8FJL - chains G and I of the 42 polymer chains in the assembly; structure by electron microscopy, 3.27 A resolution.

[Chain G (and I)]
Name: Major inner capsid protein VP3
From: Golden shiner reovirus
Notes: EC 3.6.4.13; chain I of this document is another copy of the same molecule, construct and numbering; everything in this record applies to it too
Reference sequence: Q8JU60 (CAPSD_AQRVC); residues 77-1214 here = UniProt positions 77-1214
Sequence (1138 residues; numbered 77 to 1214; the number before each row is that of its first residue):
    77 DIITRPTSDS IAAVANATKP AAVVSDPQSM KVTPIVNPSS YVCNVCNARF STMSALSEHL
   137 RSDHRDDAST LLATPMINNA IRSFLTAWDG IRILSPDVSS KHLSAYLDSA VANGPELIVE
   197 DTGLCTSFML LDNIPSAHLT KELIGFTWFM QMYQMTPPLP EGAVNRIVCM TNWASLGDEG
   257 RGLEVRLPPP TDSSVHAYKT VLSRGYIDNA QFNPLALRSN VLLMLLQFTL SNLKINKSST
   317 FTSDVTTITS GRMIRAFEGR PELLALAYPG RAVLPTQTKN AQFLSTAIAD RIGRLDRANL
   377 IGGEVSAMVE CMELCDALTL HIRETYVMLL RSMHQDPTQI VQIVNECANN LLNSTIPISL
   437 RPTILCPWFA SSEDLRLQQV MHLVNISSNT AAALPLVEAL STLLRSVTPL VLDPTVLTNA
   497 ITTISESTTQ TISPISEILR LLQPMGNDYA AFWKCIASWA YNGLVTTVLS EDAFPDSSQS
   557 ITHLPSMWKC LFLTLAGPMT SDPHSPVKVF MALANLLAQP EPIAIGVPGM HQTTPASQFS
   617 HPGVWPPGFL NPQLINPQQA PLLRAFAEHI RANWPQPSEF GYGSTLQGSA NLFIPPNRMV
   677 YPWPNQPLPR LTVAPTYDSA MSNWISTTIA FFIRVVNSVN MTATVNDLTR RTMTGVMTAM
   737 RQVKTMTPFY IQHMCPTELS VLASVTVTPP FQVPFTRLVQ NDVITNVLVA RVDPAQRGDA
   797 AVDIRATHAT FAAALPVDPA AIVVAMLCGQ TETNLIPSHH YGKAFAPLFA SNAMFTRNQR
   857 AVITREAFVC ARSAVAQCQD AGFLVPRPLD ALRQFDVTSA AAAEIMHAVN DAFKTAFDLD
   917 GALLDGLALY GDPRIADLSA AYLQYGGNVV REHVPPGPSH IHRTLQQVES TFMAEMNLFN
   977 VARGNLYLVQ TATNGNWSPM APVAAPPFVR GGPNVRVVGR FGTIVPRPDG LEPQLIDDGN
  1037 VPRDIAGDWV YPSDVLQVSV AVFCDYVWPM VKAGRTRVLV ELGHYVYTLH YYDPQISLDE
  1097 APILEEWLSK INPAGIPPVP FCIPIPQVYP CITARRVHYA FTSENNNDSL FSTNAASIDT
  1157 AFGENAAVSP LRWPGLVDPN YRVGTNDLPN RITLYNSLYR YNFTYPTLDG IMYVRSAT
Unresolved in the structure: 77-115, 1214 (chain I: 77-115, 142-174, 1214)
Swiss-Prot annotation at these positions:
  - zinc finger: Tyr117 to His140 (C2H2-type)
Ion coordination: Zn2+: Cys119, Cys122, His135, His140

[Interface between chain G and chain I]
Pairs across the interface (42; chain G residue first):
  Arg137(G) - Asn120(I)  hydrogen bond (side chain-backbone)
  Arg141(G) - Arg141(I)  hydrogen bond (side chain-backbone)
  Arg158(G) - Arg141(I)
  Leu161(G) - Leu136(I)
  Leu161(G) - Arg137(I)
  Trp164(G) - Arg137(I)  hydrogen bond (backbone-side chain)
  Asp165(G) - Arg137(I)  salt bridge
  Asp165(G) - Arg141(I)  salt bridge
  Arg168(G) - Arg137(I)
  Thr505(G) - Glu502(I)
  Thr505(G) - Ser503(I)
  Thr505(G) - Thr504(I)  hydrogen bond (backbone-backbone)
  Thr505(G) - Thr505(I)
  Gln506(G) - Glu502(I)  hydrogen bond (side chain-backbone)
  Gln506(G) - Ser503(I)
  Thr507(G) - Ile500(I)
  Thr507(G) - Ser501(I)
  Thr507(G) - Glu502(I)  hydrogen bond (side chain-backbone)
  Thr507(G) - Thr504(I)
  Ile508(G) - Thr499(I)
  Ile508(G) - Ser501(I)
  Ser553(G) - Lys740(I)  hydrogen bond (backbone-side chain)
  Ser554(G) - Lys740(I)
  Gln555(G) - Lys740(I)  hydrogen bond (backbone-side chain)
  Thr558(G) - Gln738(I)
  Asn591(G) - Lys740(I)  hydrogen bond (backbone-side chain)
  Ala594(G) - Tyr693(I)
  Gln595(G) - Tyr693(I)
  Pro604(G) - Leu687(I)
  Gly605(G) - Leu687(I)
  Gly605(G) - Thr688(I)  hydrogen bond (backbone-side chain)
  His607(G) - Thr688(I)
  His607(G) - Ala690(I)
  Thr609(G) - Ala690(I)
  Thr609(G) - Pro691(I)
  Thr609(G) - Tyr693(I)
  Gln614(G) - Asn830(I)
  Thr718(G) - Arg727(I)  hydrogen bond (backbone-side chain)
  Ala719(G) - Gly731(I)
  Thr720(G) - Thr734(I)
  Asn722(G) - Ser501(I)
  Thr725(G) - Ser501(I)
Interface residues without a listed pair, chain G (31 interface residues in all): Thr162, His559, Arg726
Interface residues without a listed pair, chain I (27 interface residues in all): Val121, Ser133, His140, Val689, Arg737

[In short]
The interface between chain G and chain I involves 31 residues on one side and 27 on the other, with 11
hydrogen bonds and 2 salt bridges. Polar pairs include Asp165(G)-Arg137(I), Asp165(G)-Arg141(I) and
Arg137(G)-Asn120(I). The Zn2+ site is built by Cys119(G), Cys122(G), His135(G) and His140(G).
Both chains are Major inner capsid protein VP3 (Golden shiner reovirus). Entry 8FJL (Golden Shiner Reovirus
Core Tropical Vertex) was determined by electron microscopy (same publication as 8FJK).
